Entry 6YXX (electron microscopy, 3.90 A resolution); this record covers chains AA and EC of the 87 polymer chains in the assembly.

# Chain AA
Molecule: 12S ribosomal RNA
From: Trypanosoma brucei brucei
Sequence (1176 nucleotides; row label = number of the first residue in the row):
     1 AUUUUACCAA UUAAGAAGAA UAUUAUAAUA AUGGGUGUCU UAUAUUUUAA AUAAAUAUUU
    61 AAAUUCCGUG UAGUAAAUUU AUUAUUUGUA UUAUUUAUAU AAUAGGUGUA UUAUAUUUAA
   121 AUUUUAAAUU UGUUGUUUUA UAUUUAGAUA CAUAUUUAUA GAUUAAUAUA UUUAAAUAAU
   181 AUUUUAAAAU UUAUUGAACU GUNNNNNNNN NNNNNNNNNN NNNNNNNNNN NNNNNNNNNN
   241 NNNNNNNNNN NNNNNNNNNN NNNNNNNNNN NNNACCAAAU AAAUAUAGUA AGAUUAUUUU
   301 AGUUGAAUUA AUAAAUAAAU AUUUAUUUUU CUUUGUAAAU AUUAUGAACA AUUUAAAAAU
   361 UAAUCUGUUU AACUAAAAUG UUAUAUAUAA UAAUCUAAGU UAAUUUGAAU AUUAAAAGUA
   421 CAAGUAUAAU UUGUAAUUCU AAAGUAUUUU AAUGGUAUAU UUUUAGUAGG UAAAUGAAAA
   481 GUAUAAAUGG AUAUAACUUA AUAUUUAAUA UUUGUUUAAU GAAAAGUAUU UUAUUAUUAU
   541 AUUGUAUAGU AUUAUUAUAG UGUAUAGUUU UUUAAAAAUA UAAAAAUAUU GUUAAUAAAA
   601 UUAUCGUAUU UUAAGUGCGU UUAUUAAAUG CGUUUGUCUA AGAUAAUUAU UUAAGAUUAU
   661 UCUUGUAAAU AUAUUUAAAU AUUAAUAAUU CUUAAAAUAA AAAAAUAUCC UCAAUUGCAA
   721 UAUUAUUGUA GCAUAGUAAU UUGUUAACUA AAUAUUAAAG UGUUCCAUAG AAAAUUUUUA
   781 AAUUACAACA AAUAAAAUAA AGUAUGAAUU AAUAUCAAAA UUUUAAUAAA AAUUAAAAAA
   841 UUAAAAUAGG GCAAGUCCUA CUCUCCUUUA CAAAGAGAAC AUUAUGAUAU GUAAUUGUAU
   901 GUUUGAUUGG GGCAAUACUA UAUUUAUUUA UAUAGCAUAA GAACUAUAUU CUUUGAAAUU
   961 AUAAAAGGUU CGAGCAGGUU AACAAGCAUU AAAAAUAAAU GUGUUUCAUC GUCUACUUAU
  1021 UACCAUGAUU GNNNNNNNNN NNNNNNNNNA AUUCGUUAGU UGGGUUAAAA UCGUUGUAAA
  1081 GCAGAUUUGU UUAUAUAUUU AAUUUUUAUA AUUAAUAAUA AUUAAUAUAA GUACGCAAGG
  1141 AUUGAUUAUU GAAAAAAGAA AGAAGAAUAU AAUUUA
Unresolved in the structure: 197-202, 274-277, 396-442, 596-786, 1023-1032, 1050-1058, 1066-1070
Ion coordination: Mg2+ site 1: C8, G108; Mg2+ site 2 near A30 (its only coordinating residue here); Mg2+ site 3 near A146 (its only coordinating residue here); Mg2+ site 4 near A1083 (its only coordinating residue here); Mg2+ site 5: U1106, U1107

# Chain EC
Protein: Pseudouridylate synthase, putative
From: Trypanosoma brucei brucei
UniProt: Q38FJ3 (Q38FJ3_TRYB2); residues 1-406 here = UniProt positions 1-406
Amino-acid sequence (406 residues; numbered 1 to 406; the number before each row is that of its first residue; X marks 1 residue of unknown identity (built as UNK)):
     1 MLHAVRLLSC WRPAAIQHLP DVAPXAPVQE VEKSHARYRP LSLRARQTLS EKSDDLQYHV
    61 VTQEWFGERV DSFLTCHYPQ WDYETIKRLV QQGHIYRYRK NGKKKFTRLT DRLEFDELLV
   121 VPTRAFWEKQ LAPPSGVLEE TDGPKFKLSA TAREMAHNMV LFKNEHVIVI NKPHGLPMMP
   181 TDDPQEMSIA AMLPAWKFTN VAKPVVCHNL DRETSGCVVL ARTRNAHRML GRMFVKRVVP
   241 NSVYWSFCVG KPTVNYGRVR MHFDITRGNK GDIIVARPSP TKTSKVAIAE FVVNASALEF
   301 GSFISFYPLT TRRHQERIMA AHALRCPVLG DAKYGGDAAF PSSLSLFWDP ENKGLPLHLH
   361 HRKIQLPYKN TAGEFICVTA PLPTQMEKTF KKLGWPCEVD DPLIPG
Unresolved in the structure: 1-33
Construct notes: conflict UNK_25 (His in Q38FJ3)
What the authors report for this chain:
  - catalytic residues: Asp-211 (by similarity / conservation)

# How chain AA and chain EC interact
Residue-residue contacts (100):
  A351(AA) / Lys-103(EC)  salt bridge to the phosphate
  A351(AA) / Lys-105(EC)  sugar contact
  U352(AA) / Arg-99(EC)  salt bridge to the phosphate
  U352(AA) / Lys-103(EC)  salt bridge to the phosphate
  U353(AA) / Arg-99(EC)  salt bridge to the phosphate
  U353(AA) / Asn-101(EC)  phosphate contact
  A359(AA) / Arg-108(EC)  sugar contact
  U360(AA) / Arg-108(EC)  base contact
  A984(AA) / Pro-40(EC)  phosphate contact
  A984(AA) / Ser-42(EC)  base contact
  A985(AA) / Arg-39(EC)  hydrogen bond to the sugar
  A985(AA) / Pro-40(EC)  phosphate contact
  A985(AA) / Leu-41(EC)  phosphate contact
  A985(AA) / Ser-42(EC)  hydrogen bond to the phosphate
  A985(AA) / Ala-45(EC)  phosphate contact
  A985(AA) / Thr-48(EC)  base contact
  A985(AA) / Leu-49(EC)  base contact
  A985(AA) / Gln-130(EC)  base contact
  G986(AA) / Arg-39(EC)  base contact
  G1003(AA) / Arg-37(EC)  hydrogen bond to the base
  G1003(AA) / Arg-39(EC)  hydrogen bond to the base
  U1005(AA) / Tyr-38(EC)  hydrogen bond to the sugar
  U1005(AA) / Pro-40(EC)  sugar contact
  U1006(AA) / Pro-40(EC)  sugar contact
  A1008(AA) / Lys-285(EC)  salt bridge to the phosphate
  U1009(AA) / Cys-207(EC)  hydrogen bond to the sugar
  U1009(AA) / His-208(EC)  sugar contact
  U1009(AA) / Asn-209(EC)  base contact
  U1009(AA) / Thr-311(EC)  hydrogen bond to the phosphate
  U1009(AA) / Arg-312(EC)  salt bridge to the phosphate
  C1010(AA) / His-208(EC)  phosphate contact
  C1010(AA) / Asn-209(EC)  hydrogen bond to the phosphate
  C1010(AA) / Leu-210(EC)  sugar contact
  C1010(AA) / Asp-211(EC)  hydrogen bond to the sugar
  C1010(AA) / Tyr-244(EC)  hydrogen bond to the base
  C1010(AA) / Pro-308(EC)  base contact
  C1010(AA) / Thr-311(EC)  phosphate contact
  C1010(AA) / Arg-312(EC)  hydrogen bond to the sugar
  C1010(AA) / Arg-313(EC)  sugar contact
  C1010(AA) / Glu-316(EC)  hydrogen bond to the base
  G1011(AA) / Met-179(EC)  sugar contact
  G1011(AA) / Pro-180(EC)  hydrogen bond to the base
  G1011(AA) / Thr-181(EC)  base contact
  G1011(AA) / Leu-210(EC)  sugar contact
  G1011(AA) / Asp-211(EC)  phosphate contact
  G1011(AA) / Arg-212(EC)  hydrogen bond to the phosphate
  G1011(AA) / Arg-313(EC)  salt bridge to the phosphate
  U1012(AA) / Thr-181(EC)  sugar contact
  U1012(AA) / Asp-211(EC)  phosphate contact
  U1012(AA) / Arg-212(EC)  hydrogen bond to the phosphate
  U1012(AA) / Arg-313(EC)  hydrogen bond to the base
  U1012(AA) / His-314(EC)  salt bridge to the phosphate
  C1013(AA) / Arg-267(EC)  base contact
  C1013(AA) / Lys-270(EC)  base contact
  C1013(AA) / Gly-271(EC)  base contact
  C1013(AA) / Asp-272(EC)  base contact
  C1013(AA) / Lys-333(EC)  salt bridge to the phosphate
  U1014(AA) / Lys-270(EC)  hydrogen bond to the sugar
  A1015(AA) / Lys-270(EC)  hydrogen bond to the base
  U1071(AA) / Asp-182(EC)  base contact
  U1071(AA) / Arg-267(EC)  salt bridge to the phosphate
  C1072(AA) / Asp-182(EC)  sugar contact
  G1073(AA) / Met-179(EC)  base contact
  G1073(AA) / Pro-180(EC)  sugar contact
  U1074(AA) / Met-179(EC)  hydrogen bond to the base
  U1074(AA) / Pro-180(EC)  sugar contact
  G1076(AA) / Arg-224(EC)  salt bridge to the phosphate
  G1076(AA) / His-227(EC)  sugar contact
  U1077(AA) / Arg-88(EC)  salt bridge to the phosphate
  U1077(AA) / Ser-135(EC)  hydrogen bond to the phosphate
  U1077(AA) / Arg-224(EC)  salt bridge to the phosphate
  U1077(AA) / Arg-228(EC)  sugar contact
  A1078(AA) / Arg-46(EC)  hydrogen bond to the phosphate
  A1078(AA) / Arg-88(EC)  salt bridge to the phosphate
  A1078(AA) / Gln-92(EC)  phosphate contact
  A1078(AA) / Ala-132(EC)  hydrogen bond to the sugar
  A1078(AA) / Pro-133(EC)  base contact
  A1078(AA) / Pro-134(EC)  phosphate contact
  A1078(AA) / Ser-135(EC)  hydrogen bond to the phosphate
  A1079(AA) / Arg-46(EC)  salt bridge to the phosphate
  A1079(AA) / Gln-92(EC)  phosphate contact
  A1079(AA) / His-94(EC)  salt bridge to the phosphate
  A1080(AA) / Arg-228(EC)  hydrogen bond to the base
  A1083(AA) / Thr-281(EC)  sugar contact
  A1083(AA) / Ser-284(EC)  phosphate contact
  A1083(AA) / Lys-285(EC)  phosphate contact
  G1084(AA) / Ser-284(EC)  phosphate contact
  G1084(AA) / Lys-285(EC)  phosphate contact
  G1084(AA) / Val-286(EC)  hydrogen bond to the phosphate
  A1085(AA) / Lys-236(EC)  salt bridge to the phosphate
  A1085(AA) / Arg-260(EC)  salt bridge to the phosphate
  A1085(AA) / Val-286(EC)  phosphate contact
  A1085(AA) / Ile-288(EC)  phosphate contact
  U1086(AA) / Lys-236(EC)  base contact
  U1086(AA) / Val-238(EC)  base contact
  U1086(AA) / Arg-258(EC)  salt bridge to the phosphate
  U1086(AA) / Arg-260(EC)  salt bridge to the phosphate
  U1086(AA) / Ile-288(EC)  phosphate contact
  U1087(AA) / Val-238(EC)  phosphate contact
  U1087(AA) / Arg-258(EC)  salt bridge to the phosphate
Other interface residues (no listed pair), chain AA (36 interface residues in all): A358, U1075, C1082
Other interface residues (no listed pair), chain EC (67 interface residues in all): Thr-110, Asp-111, Met-178, Ala-190, Val-205, Phe-234, Val-235, His-262, Thr-310, Gln-315

# Overview
36 residues of chain AA face 67 of chain EC across their interface, with 25 hydrogen bonds and 21 salt
bridges. Polar contacts include G1003(AA)/Arg-37(EC), G1003(AA)/Arg-39(EC) and C1010(AA)/Tyr-244(EC). C8(AA)
and G108(AA) coordinate Mg2+ site 1. U1106(AA) and U1107(AA) coordinate Mg2+ site 5. From the paper: the
catalytic residue Asp-211(EC).
Chain AA is 12S ribosomal RNA and chain EC is Pseudouridylate synthase, putative, both from Trypanosoma brucei
brucei; the structure, State A of the Trypanosoma brucei mitoribosomal large subunit assembly intermediate,
was determined by electron microscopy (same publication as 6YXY).
